Entry 9R87 (electron microscopy, 3.60 A resolution); this record covers chains Aw and K of the 39 polymer chains in the assembly.

# Chain Aw (and K)
Protein: Major vault protein
Organism: Homo sapiens
Notes: chain K of this document is another copy of the same molecule, construct and numbering; everything in this record applies to it too
UniProt: Q14764 (MVP_HUMAN); residue numbers follow UniProt; this construct covers 1-893
Chain sequence (893 residues; row label = number of the first residue in the row):
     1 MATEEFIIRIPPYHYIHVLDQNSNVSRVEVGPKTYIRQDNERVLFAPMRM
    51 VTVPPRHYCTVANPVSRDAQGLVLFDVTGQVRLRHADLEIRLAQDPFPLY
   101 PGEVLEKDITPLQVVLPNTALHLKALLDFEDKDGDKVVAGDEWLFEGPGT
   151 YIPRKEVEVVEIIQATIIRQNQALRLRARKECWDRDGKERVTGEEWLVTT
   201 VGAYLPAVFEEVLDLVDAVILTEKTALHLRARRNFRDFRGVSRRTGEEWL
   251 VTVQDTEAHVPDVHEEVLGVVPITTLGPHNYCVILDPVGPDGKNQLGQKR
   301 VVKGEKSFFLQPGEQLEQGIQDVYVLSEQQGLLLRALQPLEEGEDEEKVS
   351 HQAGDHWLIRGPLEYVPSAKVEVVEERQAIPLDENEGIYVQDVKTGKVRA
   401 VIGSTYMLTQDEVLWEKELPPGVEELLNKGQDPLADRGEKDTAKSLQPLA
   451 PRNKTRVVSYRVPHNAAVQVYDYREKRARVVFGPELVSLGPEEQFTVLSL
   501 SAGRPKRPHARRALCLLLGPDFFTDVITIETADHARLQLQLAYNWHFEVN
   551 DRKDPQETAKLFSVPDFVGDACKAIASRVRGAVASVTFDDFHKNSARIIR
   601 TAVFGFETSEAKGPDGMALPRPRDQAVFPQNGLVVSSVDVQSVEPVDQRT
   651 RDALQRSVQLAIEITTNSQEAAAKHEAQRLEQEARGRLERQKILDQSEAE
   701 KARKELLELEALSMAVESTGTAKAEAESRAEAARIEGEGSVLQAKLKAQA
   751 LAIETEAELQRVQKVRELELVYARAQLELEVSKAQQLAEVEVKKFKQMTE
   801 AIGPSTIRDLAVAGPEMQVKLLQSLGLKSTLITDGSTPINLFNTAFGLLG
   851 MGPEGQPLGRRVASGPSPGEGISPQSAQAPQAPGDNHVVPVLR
Unresolved in the structure: 1-768, 835-893 (chain K: 1-768, 851, 854-893)
Swiss-Prot annotation at these positions:
  - modified residue: Ala2 (N-acetylalanine), Ser445 (Phosphoserine)
  - cross-link (Glycyl lysine isopeptide (Lys-Gly)): Lys444 (interchain with G-Cter in SUMO2), Lys704 (interchain with G-Cter in SUMO2)

# Interface between chain Aw and chain K
Residue-residue contacts (22):
  Pro815(Aw) - Met817(K)  hydrophobic
  Val819(Aw) - Met817(K)  hydrophobic
  Val819(Aw) - Leu821(K)  hydrophobic
  Val819(Aw) - Ser824(K)
  Leu822(Aw) - Leu825(K)
  Leu822(Aw) - Leu849(K)  hydrophobic
  Leu827(Aw) - Leu827(K)  hydrophobic
  Lys828(Aw) - Lys828(K)
  Ser829(Aw) - Lys828(K)
  Thr830(Aw) - Lys828(K)  hydrogen bond (backbone-backbone)
  Thr830(Aw) - Ser829(K)
  Thr830(Aw) - Thr830(K)  hydrogen bond (backbone-backbone)
  Leu831(Aw) - Thr830(K)
  Ile832(Aw) - Thr830(K)  hydrogen bond (backbone-backbone)
  Ile832(Aw) - Leu831(K)
  Ile832(Aw) - Ile832(K)  hydrogen bond (backbone-backbone)
  Ile832(Aw) - Ile839(K)  hydrophobic
  Thr833(Aw) - Ile832(K)
  Thr833(Aw) - Ile839(K)
  Asp834(Aw) - Ile832(K)  hydrogen bond (backbone-backbone)
  Asp834(Aw) - Asp834(K)
  Asp834(Aw) - Ile839(K)
Other interface residues (no listed pair), chain Aw (13 interface residues in all): Gln818, Gln823
Other interface residues (no listed pair), chain K (14 interface residues in all): Thr844

# Overview
13 residues of chain Aw and 14 residues of chain K are in contact, with 5 hydrogen bonds. Backbone hydrogen
bonds pair Thr830(Aw)-Lys828(K), Thr830(Aw)-Thr830(K) and Ile832(Aw)-Thr830(K).
Chain Aw and chain K are both Major vault protein (Homo sapiens); the structure, Cap of the vault protein from
Human Brain, was determined by electron microscopy together with 9R86 from the same study.
